PDB entry 3D49 | X-ray diffraction, 1.50 A resolution | chains H and I of the 3 polymer chains in the assembly

== Chain H ==
Name: Thrombin heavy chain
Source organism: Homo sapiens
Notes: EC 3.4.21.5
UniProt: P00734 (THRB_HUMAN); the construct lacks a stretch of the UniProt sequence and is renumbered around it, so the offset changes along the chain: 16-36 = UniProt 364-384; 37-60 = UniProt 386-409; 61-77 = UniProt 419-435; 78-97 = UniProt 437-456; 7 more segments
Sequence (259 residues; each row starts with the number of its first residue; note: 1 number in that range is skipped by the numbering (no residue carries it; nothing is unmodelled there); a row labelled like 60A-60I holds insertion residues (60A, then the next letters in order)):
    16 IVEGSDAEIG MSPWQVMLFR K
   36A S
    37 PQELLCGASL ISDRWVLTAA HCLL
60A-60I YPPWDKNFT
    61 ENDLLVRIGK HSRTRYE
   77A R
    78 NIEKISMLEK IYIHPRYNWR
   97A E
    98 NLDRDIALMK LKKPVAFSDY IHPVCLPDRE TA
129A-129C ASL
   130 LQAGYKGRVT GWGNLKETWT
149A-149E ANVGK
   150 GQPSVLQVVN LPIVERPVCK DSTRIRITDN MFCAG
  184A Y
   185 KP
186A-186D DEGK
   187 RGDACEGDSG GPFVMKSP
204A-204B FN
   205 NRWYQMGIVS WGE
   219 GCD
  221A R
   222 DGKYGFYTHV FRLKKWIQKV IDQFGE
Not modelled in the structure: 147-149, 149A-149E, 246-247
Disulfides: Cys42-Cys58, Cys168-Cys182, Cys191-Cys220
Small-molecule neighbours: benzamidine (BEN): Ser171, Glu217, Gly223, Lys224

== Chain I ==
Name: Hirudin variant-1
UniProt: P01050 (ITH1_HIRME); residues 54-64 here = UniProt positions 54-64
Sequence (11 residues; row label = number of the first residue in the row):
    54 GDFEEIPEEY L
Not modelled in the structure: 54, 64
Modified / non-standard residues: Tyr63 (o-sulfo-l-tyrosine; TYS)

== Chain H / chain I interface ==
Residue-residue contacts - 21 pairs, chain H then chain I:
  Phe34(H) - Phe56(I)  hydrophobic
  Gln38(H) - Ile59(I)
  Glu39(H) - Phe56(I)
  Leu40(H) - Phe56(I)
  Leu65(H) - Ile59(I)  hydrophobic
  Leu65(H) - Tyr63(I)
  Arg67(H) - Ile59(I)
  Arg73(H) - Asp55(I)  salt bridge
  Arg73(H) - Phe56(I)
  Thr74(H) - Asp55(I)
  Thr74(H) - Phe56(I)
  Thr74(H) - Glu57(I)  hydrogen bond (backbone-backbone)
  Arg75(H) - Glu57(I)
  Tyr76(H) - Glu57(I)  hydrogen bond (backbone-side chain)
  Tyr76(H) - Glu58(I)
  Tyr76(H) - Pro60(I)
  Tyr76(H) - Tyr63(I)
  Glu80(H) - Tyr63(I)
  Lys81(H) - Tyr63(I)
  Ile82(H) - Tyr63(I)
  Gln151(H) - Asp55(I)  hydrogen bond
Interface residues without a listed pair, chain H (15 interface residues in all): Met32

== Overview ==
Chain H and chain I form an interface of 15 and 7 residues respectively, with 3 hydrogen bonds and 1 salt
bridge. Among the polar pairs are Arg73(H)-Asp55(I), Tyr76(H)-Glu57(I) and Gln151(H)-Asp55(I). Chain H binds
benzamidine.
Chain H is Thrombin heavy chain (Homo sapiens) and chain I is Hirudin variant-1; the structure, Thrombin
Inhibition, was determined by X-ray diffraction.
